4J3O - chains H and D of the 5 polymer chains in the assembly; structure by X-ray diffraction, 3.80 A resolution.

[Chain H]
Name: Protein FimH
Source organism: Escherichia coli
UniProtKB: P08191 (FIMH_ECOLI); residues 1-279 here correspond to UniProt positions 22-300 (UniProt number = residue number + 21)
Chain sequence (279 residues; numbered 1 to 279; the number before each row is that of its first residue):
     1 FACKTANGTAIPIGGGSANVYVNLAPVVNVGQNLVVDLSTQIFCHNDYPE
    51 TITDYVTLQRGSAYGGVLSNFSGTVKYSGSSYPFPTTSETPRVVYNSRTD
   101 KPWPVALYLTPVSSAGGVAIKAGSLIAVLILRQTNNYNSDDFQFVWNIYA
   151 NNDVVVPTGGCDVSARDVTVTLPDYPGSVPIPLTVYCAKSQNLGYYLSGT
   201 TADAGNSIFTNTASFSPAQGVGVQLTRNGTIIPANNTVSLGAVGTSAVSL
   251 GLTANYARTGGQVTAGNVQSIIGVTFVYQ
Cystine bridges: C3-C44, C161-C187

[Chain D]
Name: Outer membrane usher protein FimD
Source organism: Escherichia coli
UniProtKB: P30130 (FIMD_ECOLI); residues 1-833 here correspond to UniProt positions 46-878 (UniProt number = residue number + 45)
Chain sequence (843 residues; each row starts with the number of its first residue):
     1 DLYFNPRFLADDPQAVADLSRFENGQELPPGTYRVDIYLNNGYMATRDVT
    51 FNTGDSEQGIVPCLTRAQLASMGLNTASVAGMNLLADDACVPLTTMVQDA
   101 TAHLDVGQQRLNLTIPQAFMSNRARGYIPPELWDPGINAGLLNYNFSGNS
   151 VQNRIGGNSHYAYLNLQSGLNIGAWRLRDNTTWSYNSSDRSSGSKNKWQH
   201 INTWLERDIIPLRSRLTLGDGYTQGDIFDGINFRGAQLASDDNMLPDSQR
   251 GFAPVIHGIARGTAQVTIKQNGYDIYNSTVPPGPFTINDIYAAGNSGDLQ
   301 VTIKEADGSTQIFTVPYSSVPLLQREGHTRYSITAGEYRSGNAQQEKPRF
   351 FQSTLLHGLPAGWTIYGGTQLADRYRAFNFGIGKNMGALGALSVDMTQAN
   401 STLPDDSQHDGQSVRFLYNKSLNESGTNIQLVGYRYSTSGYFNFADTTYS
   451 RMNGYNIETQDGVIQVKPKFTDYYNLAYNKRGKLQLTVTQQLGRTSTLYL
   501 SGSHQTYWGTSNVDEQFQAGLNTAFEDINWTLSYSLTKNAWQKGRDQMLA
   551 LNVNIPFSHWLRSDSKSQWRHASASYSMSHDLNGRMTNLAGVYGTLLEDN
   601 NLSYSVQTGYAGGGDGNSGSTGYATLNYRGGYGNANIGYSHSDDIKQLYY
   651 GVSGGVLAHANGVTLGQPLNDTVVLVKAPGAKDAKVENQTGVRTDWRGYA
   701 VLPYATEYRENRVALDTNTLADNVDLDNAVANVVPTRGAIVRAEFKARVG
   751 IKLLMTLTHNNKPLPFGAMVTSESSQSSGIVADNGQVYLSGMPLAGKVQV
   801 KWGEEENAHCVANYQLPPESQQQLLTQLSAECRSAWSHPQFEK
Unresolved in the structure: 1-25, 188-195, 454-473, 805-807, 835-843
Differences from the reference sequence: conflict P348 (Thr393 in P30130); expression tag (834-843)
Cystine bridges: C63-C90, C810-C832

[How chain H and chain D interact]
Residue-residue contacts - 21 pairs, chain H then chain D:
  N211(H) with N453(D)
  T212(H) with N453(D)
  A213(H) with N453(D), hydrogen bond (backbone-backbone)
  S214(H) with N453(D); N475(D), hydrogen bond (backbone-side chain)
  F215(H) with Y478(D), hydrophobic; Y507(D), hydrophobic; A540(D), hydrophobic; W541(D), hydrophobic
  S216(H) with W541(D)
  P217(H) with Y474(D), hydrogen bond (backbone-backbone); N475(D)
  Q219(H) with N342(D), hydrogen bond; Q345(D); Y449(D), hydrogen bond; Y474(D)
  T259(H) with Q344(D), hydrogen bond
  G260(H) with A343(D)
  G261(H) with G341(D)
  G266(H) with W541(D)
  N267(H) with W541(D), hydrogen bond (side chain-backbone)
Other interface residues (no listed pair), chain H (17 interface residues in all): A218, G220, V221, A265

[Summary]
Chain H and chain D form an interface of 17 and 13 residues respectively; the contacts include 7 hydrogen
bonds. Polar pairs include S214(H)-N475(D), Q219(H)-N342(D) and Q219(H)-Y449(D).
Here chain H is Protein FimH and chain D is Outer membrane usher protein FimD, both from Escherichia coli.
Entry 4J3O (Crystal structure of the FimD usher traversed by the pilus tip complex assembly composed of
FimC:FimF:FimG:FimH) was determined by X-ray diffraction.
